8DGA - chains A and F of the 4 polymer chains in the assembly; structure by electron microscopy, 3.73 A resolution.

[Chain A]
Name: Endoribonuclease Dcr-1
Source organism: Drosophila melanogaster
Notes: EC 3.1.26.-
UniProtKB: Q9VCU9 (DCR1_DROME); residues 1-2249 here = UniProt positions 1-2249
Amino-acid sequence (2249 residues; numbered 1 to 2249; the number before each row is that of its first residue):
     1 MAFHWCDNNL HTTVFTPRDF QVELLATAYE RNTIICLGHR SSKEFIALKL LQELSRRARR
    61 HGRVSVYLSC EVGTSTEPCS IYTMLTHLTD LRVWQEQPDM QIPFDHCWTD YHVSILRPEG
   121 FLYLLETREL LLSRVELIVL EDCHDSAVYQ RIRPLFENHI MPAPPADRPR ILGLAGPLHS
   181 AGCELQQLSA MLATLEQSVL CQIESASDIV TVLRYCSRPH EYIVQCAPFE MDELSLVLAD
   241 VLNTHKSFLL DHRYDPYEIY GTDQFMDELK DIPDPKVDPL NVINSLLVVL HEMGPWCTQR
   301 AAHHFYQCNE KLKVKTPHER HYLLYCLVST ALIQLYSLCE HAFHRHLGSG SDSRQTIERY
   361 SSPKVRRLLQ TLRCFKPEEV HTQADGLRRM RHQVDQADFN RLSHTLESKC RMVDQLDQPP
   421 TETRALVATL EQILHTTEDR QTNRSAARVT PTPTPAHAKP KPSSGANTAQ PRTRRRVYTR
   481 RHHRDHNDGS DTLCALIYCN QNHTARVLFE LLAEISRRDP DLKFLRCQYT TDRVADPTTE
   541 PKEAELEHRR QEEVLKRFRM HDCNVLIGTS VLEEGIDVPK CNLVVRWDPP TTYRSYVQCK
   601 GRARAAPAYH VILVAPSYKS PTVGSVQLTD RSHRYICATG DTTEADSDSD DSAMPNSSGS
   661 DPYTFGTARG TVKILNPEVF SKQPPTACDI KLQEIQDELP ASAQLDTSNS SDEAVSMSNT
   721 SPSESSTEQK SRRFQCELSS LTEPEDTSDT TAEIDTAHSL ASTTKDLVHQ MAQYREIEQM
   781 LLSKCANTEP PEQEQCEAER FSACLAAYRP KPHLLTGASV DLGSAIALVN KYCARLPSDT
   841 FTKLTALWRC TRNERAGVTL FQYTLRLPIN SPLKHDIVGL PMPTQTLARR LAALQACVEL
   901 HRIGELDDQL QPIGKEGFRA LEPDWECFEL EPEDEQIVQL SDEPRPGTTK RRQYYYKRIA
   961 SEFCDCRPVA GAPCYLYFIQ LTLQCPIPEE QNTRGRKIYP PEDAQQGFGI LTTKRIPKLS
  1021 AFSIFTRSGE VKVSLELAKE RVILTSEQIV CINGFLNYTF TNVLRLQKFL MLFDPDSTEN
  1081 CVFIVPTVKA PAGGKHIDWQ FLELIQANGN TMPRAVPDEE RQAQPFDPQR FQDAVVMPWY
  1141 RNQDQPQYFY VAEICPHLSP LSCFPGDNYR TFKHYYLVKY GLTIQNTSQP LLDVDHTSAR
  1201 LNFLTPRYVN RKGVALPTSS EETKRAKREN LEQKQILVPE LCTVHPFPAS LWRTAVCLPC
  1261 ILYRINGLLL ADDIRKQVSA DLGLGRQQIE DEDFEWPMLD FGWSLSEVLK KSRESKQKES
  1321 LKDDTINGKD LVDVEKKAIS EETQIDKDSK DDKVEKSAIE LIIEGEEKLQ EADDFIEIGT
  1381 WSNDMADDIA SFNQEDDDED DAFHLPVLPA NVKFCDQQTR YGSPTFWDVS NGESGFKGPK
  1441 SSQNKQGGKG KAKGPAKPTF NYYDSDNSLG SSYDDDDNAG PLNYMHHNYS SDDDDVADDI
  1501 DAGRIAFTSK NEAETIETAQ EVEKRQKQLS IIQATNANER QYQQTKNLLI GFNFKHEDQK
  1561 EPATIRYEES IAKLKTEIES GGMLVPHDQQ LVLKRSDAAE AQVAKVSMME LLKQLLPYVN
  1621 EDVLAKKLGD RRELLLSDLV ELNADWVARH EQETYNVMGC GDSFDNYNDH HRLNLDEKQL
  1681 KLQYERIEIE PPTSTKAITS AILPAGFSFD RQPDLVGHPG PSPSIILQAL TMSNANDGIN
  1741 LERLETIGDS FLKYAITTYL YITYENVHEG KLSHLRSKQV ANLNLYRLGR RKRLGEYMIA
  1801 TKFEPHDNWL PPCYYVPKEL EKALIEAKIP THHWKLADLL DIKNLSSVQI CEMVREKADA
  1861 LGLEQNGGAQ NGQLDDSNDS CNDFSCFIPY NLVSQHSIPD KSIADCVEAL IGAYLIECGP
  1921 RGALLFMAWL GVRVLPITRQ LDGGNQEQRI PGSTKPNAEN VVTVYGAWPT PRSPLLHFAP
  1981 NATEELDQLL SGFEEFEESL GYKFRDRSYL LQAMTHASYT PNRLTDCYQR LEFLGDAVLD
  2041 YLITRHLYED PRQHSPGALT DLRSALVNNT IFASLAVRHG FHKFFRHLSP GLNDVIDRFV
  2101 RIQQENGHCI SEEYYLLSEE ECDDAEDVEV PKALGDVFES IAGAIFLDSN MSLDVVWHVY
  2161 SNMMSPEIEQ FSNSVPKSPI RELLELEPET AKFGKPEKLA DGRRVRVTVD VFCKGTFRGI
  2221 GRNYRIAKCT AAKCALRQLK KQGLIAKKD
Not modelled in the structure: 1-8, 256-277, 348-352, 377-491, 528-538, 561-565, 616-761, 908-914, 1306-1536, 1596-1604, 1682-1702, 1858-1888, 2241-2249
Differences from the reference sequence: conflict Arg134 (Ser in Q9VCU9), Ser205 (Thr in Q9VCU9), Leu416 (Met in Q9VCU9), Ser702 (Ala in Q9VCU9), Cys796 (Ser in Q9VCU9), Val1332 (Ala in Q9VCU9), Ala1338 (Pro in Q9VCU9), Ile1339 (Thr in Q9VCU9), Ile1345 (Leu in Q9VCU9)
Small-molecule neighbours: uridine-5'-monophosphate (U5P): Thr993, Arg994, Arg1027, His1196, Thr1197, Ser1198, Ala1199
UniProt features mapped onto this chain:
  - region: Asp924 to Lys957 (Wing domain)
  - binding site (ATP): Leu37 to Glu44
  - binding site (Mg(2+)): Glu1745, Asp1749, Asp1905, Glu1908, Glu2032, Asp2136, Glu2139
  - site: Lys2132 (Important for activity)
  - modified residue (Phosphoserine): Ser1423, Ser1877, Ser1880
  - mutagenesis: Asp1749 (D1749A: Cleaves the 5' (top) strand but not the 3' (bottom) strand of pre-miRNA), Glu1908 (E1908A: Cleaves the 5' (top) strand but not the 3' (bottom) strand of pre-miRNA. Abolishes cleavage of pre-miRNA; when associated with A-2139), Asp2036 (D2036A: Cleaves the 3' (bottom) strand but not the 5' (top) strand of pre-miRNA), Glu2139 (E2139A: Cleaves the 3' (bottom) strand but not the 5' (top) strand of pre-miRNA. Abolishes cleavage of pre-miRNA; when associated with A-1908), Leu2186 to Asp2249 (No effect on processing of the pre-miRNas, pre-let 7 and pre-bantam)

[Chain F]
Molecule: 22-nt RNA strand
Sequence (22 nucleotides; each row starts with the number of its first residue):
    39 CUAUACAACC UACUACCUCU CU

[Interface between chain A and chain F]
Residue-residue contacts (37):
  Tyr1140(A) with U60(F), hydrogen bond to the phosphate
  Arg1141(A) with U58(F), phosphate contact; C59(F), salt bridge to the phosphate
  Phe1172(A) with U60(F), phosphate contact
  Tyr1175(A) with C59(F), phosphate contact; U60(F), hydrogen bond to the phosphate
  Tyr1176(A) with U60(F), hydrogen bond to the phosphate
  Lys1179(A) with C59(F), salt bridge to the phosphate
  Tyr1180(A) with U60(F), hydrogen bond to the phosphate
  Arg1207(A) with A50(F), hydrogen bond to the sugar; C51(F), phosphate contact; U52(F), salt bridge to the phosphate
  Leu1216(A) with A50(F), base contact; C51(F), sugar contact
  Pro1217(A) with C51(F), hydrogen bond to the sugar; U52(F), sugar contact
  Thr1218(A) with U52(F), sugar contact
  Ser1219(A) with U52(F), phosphate contact; A53(F), hydrogen bond to the phosphate
  Ser1220(A) with U52(F), phosphate contact; A53(F), hydrogen bond to the phosphate
  Glu1222(A) with C54(F), phosphate contact
  Thr1223(A) with A53(F), hydrogen bond to the phosphate; C54(F), phosphate contact
  Lys1227(A) with C54(F), salt bridge to the phosphate
  Leu1231(A) with U60(F), base contact
  Glu1232(A) with C59(F), base contact; U60(F), base contact
  Lys1234(A) with U60(F), sugar contact
  Gln1235(A) with C59(F), hydrogen bond to the sugar; U60(F), sugar contact
  Ile1236(A) with U60(F), phosphate contact
  Thr2060(A) with U40(F), sugar contact
  Asp2061(A) with U40(F), phosphate contact; A41(F), phosphate contact
  Arg2181(A) with A41(F), hydrogen bond to the phosphate; U42(F), salt bridge to the phosphate
Also at the interface, not in a pair above, chain A (34 interface residues in all): Thr993, Phe1164, Pro1165, Tyr1208, Leu1237, Glu1804, Lys1901, Gly2057, Ser2064, Ser2178
Also at the interface, not in a pair above, chain F (13 interface residues in all): C39, U49

[In short]
The interface between chain A and chain F involves 34 residues on one side and 13 on the other; the contacts
include 11 hydrogen bonds and 5 salt bridges. Among the polar pairs are Arg1207(A)-A50(F), Pro1217(A)-C51(F)
and Gln1235(A)-C59(F). Chain A binds uridine-5'-monophosphate.
Chain A is Endoribonuclease Dcr-1 (Drosophila melanogaster) and chain F is a 22-nt RNA strand; the structure,
Structural Basis of MicroRNA Biogenesis by Dicer-1 and Its Partner Protein Loqs-PB - complex IV, was
determined by electron microscopy together with 8DFV, 8DG5, 8DG7, 8DGI and 8DGJ from the same study.
